Entry 6F5O (electron microscopy, 9.80 A resolution (very low resolution: no residue pairs are listed; an interface is given only as per-side residue counts)); this record covers chains B and R of the 5 polymer chains in the assembly.

# Chain B
Protein: RNA-directed RNA polymerase catalytic subunit
Organism: Influenza B virus
Notes: EC 2.7.7.48
UniProtKB: Q5V8Y6 (Q5V8Y6_9INFB); residue numbers follow UniProt; this construct covers 1-752
Sequence (752 residues; row label = number of the first residue in the row):
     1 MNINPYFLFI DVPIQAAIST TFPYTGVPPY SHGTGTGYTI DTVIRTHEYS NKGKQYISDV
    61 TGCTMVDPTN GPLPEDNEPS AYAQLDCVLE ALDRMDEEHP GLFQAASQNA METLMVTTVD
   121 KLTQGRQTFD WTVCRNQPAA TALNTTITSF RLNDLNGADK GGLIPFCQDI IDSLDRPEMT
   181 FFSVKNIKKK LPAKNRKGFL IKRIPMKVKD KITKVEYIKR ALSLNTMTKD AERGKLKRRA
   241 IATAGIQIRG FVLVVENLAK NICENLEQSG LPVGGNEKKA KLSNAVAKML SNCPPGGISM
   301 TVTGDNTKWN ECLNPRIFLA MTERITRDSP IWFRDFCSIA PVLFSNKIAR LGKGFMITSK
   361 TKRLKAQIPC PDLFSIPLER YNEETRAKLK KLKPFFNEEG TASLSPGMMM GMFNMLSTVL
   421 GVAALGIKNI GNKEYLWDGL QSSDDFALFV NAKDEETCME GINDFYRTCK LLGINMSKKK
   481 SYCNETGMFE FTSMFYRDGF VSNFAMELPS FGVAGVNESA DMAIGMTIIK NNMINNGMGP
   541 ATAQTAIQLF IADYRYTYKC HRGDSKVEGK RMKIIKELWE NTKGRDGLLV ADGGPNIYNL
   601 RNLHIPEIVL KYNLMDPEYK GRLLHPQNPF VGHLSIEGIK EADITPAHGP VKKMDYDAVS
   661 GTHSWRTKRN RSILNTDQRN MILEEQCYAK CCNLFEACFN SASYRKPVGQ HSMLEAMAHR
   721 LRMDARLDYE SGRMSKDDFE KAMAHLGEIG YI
Unresolved in the structure: 637-652, 750-752

# Chain R
Molecule: 3' promoter vRNA
Sequence (14 nucleotides; row label = number of the first residue in the row):
     1 UAUACCUCUG CUUC

# Chain B / chain R interface
At this resolution (10 A) residue pairs are not listed: 16 residues of chain B and 7 of chain R lie at the interface.

# Summary
16 residues of chain B and 7 residues of chain R are in contact.
Chain B is RNA-directed RNA polymerase catalytic subunit (Influenza B virus) and chain R is 3' promoter vRNA;
the structure, A mechanism for the activation of the influenza virus transcriptase, was determined by electron
microscopy (same publication as 6F5P).
